Entry 4JL1 (X-ray diffraction, 1.68 A resolution); this record covers chain A.

[Chain A]
Protein: alpha-L-fucosidase
Source organism: Bacteroides thetaiotaomicron
UniProt: Q8A3I4 (Q8A3I4_BACTN); residues 35-484 here = UniProt positions 35-484
Chain sequence (450 residues; numbered 35 to 484; the number before each row is that of its first residue):
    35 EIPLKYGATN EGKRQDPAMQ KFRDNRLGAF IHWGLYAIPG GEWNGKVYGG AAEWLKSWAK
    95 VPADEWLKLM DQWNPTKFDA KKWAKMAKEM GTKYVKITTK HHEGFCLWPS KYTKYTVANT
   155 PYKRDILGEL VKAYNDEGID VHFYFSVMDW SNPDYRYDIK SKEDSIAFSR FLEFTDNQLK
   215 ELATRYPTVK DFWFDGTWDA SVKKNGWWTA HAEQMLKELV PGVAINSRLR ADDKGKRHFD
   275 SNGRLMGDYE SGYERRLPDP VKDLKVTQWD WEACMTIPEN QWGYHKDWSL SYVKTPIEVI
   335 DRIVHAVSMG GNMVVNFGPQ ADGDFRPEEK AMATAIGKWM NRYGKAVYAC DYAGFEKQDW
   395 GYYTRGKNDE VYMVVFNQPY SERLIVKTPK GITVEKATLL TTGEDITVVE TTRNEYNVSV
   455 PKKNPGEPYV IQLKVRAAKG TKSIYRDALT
Unresolved in the structure: 474-484
Ligand contacts: LM5 ((3S,4R,5S)-N-benzyl-3,4-dihydroxy-5-methyl-D-prolinamide): His66, Glu87, Trp88, His135, His136, Tyr178, Trp227, Asp229, Trp232, Arg262, Glu288, Trp316

[Summary]
Ligands of chain A: compound LM5.
Chain A is alpha-L-fucosidase (Bacteroides thetaiotaomicron); the structure, Crystal structure of a bacterial
fucosidase with a multivalent iminocyclitol inhibitor, was determined by X-ray diffraction together with 4JL2
from the same study.
